Entry 7E7X (X-ray diffraction, 2.78 A resolution); this record covers chains H and L of the 3 polymer chains in the assembly.

[Chain H]
Name: N11 Fab heavy chain
Organism: Homo sapiens
Notes: antibody fragment or engineered binder
Sequence (234 residues; each row starts with the number of its first residue):
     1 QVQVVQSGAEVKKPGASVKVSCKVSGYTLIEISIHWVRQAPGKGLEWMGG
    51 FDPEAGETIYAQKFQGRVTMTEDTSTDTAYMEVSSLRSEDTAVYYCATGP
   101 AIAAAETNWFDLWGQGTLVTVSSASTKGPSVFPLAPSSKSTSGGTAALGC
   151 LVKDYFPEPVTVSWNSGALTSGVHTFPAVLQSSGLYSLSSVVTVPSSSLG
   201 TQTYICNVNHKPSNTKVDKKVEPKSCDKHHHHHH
Not modelled in the structure: 1-7, 138-143, 225-234
Disulfides: Cys22-Cys96, Cys150-Cys206

[Chain L]
Name: N11 Fab Light chain
Organism: Homo sapiens
Notes: antibody fragment or engineered binder
Sequence (216 residues; row label = number of the first residue in the row):
     1 QSALTQPASVSGSPGQSITISCTGTSSDVGSYNYVSWYQQHPGKAPKLMI
    51 YDVTKRPSGVPDRFSGSKSGNTASLTISGLQAEDEADYYCSSYTSSSTWV
   101 FGGGTKLTVLGQPKAAPSVTLFPPSSEELQANKATLVCLISDFYPGAVTV
   151 AWKADSSPVKAGVETTTPSKQSNNKYAASSYLSLTPEQWKSHKSYSCQVT
   201 HEGSTVEKTVAPTECS
Not modelled in the structure: 1-2, 214-216
Disulfides: Cys22-Cys90, Cys138-Cys197

[How chain H and chain L interact]
Residue-residue contacts (71; chain H residue first):
  His35(H) with Trp99(L)
  Val37(H) with Phe101(L), hydrophobic
  Gln39(H) with Gln40(L), hydrogen bond; Tyr89(L), hydrogen bond
  Gly42(H) with Thr167(L)
  Lys43(H) with Tyr89(L)
  Gly44(H) with Tyr89(L)
  Leu45(H) with Pro46(L), hydrophobic; Tyr89(L); Phe101(L)
  Trp47(H) with Thr98(L); Trp99(L); Phe101(L)
  Asp52(H) with Tyr93(L), hydrogen bond; Ser97(L), hydrogen bond
  Ile59(H) with Ser96(L); Ser97(L); Thr98(L)
  Tyr60(H) with Thr98(L)
  Tyr95(H) with Ala45(L), hydrophobic
  Glu106(H) with Tyr34(L); Asp52(L)
  Thr107(H) with Tyr34(L); Asp52(L); Lys55(L)
  Asn108(H) with Tyr34(L); Asp52(L), hydrogen bond (backbone-side chain); Tyr93(L); Trp99(L)
  Trp109(H) with Ser36(L); Tyr51(L); Asp52(L); Trp99(L)
  Phe110(H) with Tyr38(L), hydrogen bond (backbone-side chain); Ser91(L); Trp99(L), hydrophobic; Phe101(L), hydrophobic
  Asp111(H) with Leu48(L)
  Leu112(H) with Pro46(L)
  Gly114(H) with Ala45(L)
  Gln115(H) with Gly43(L); Lys44(L); Ala45(L), hydrogen bond (side chain-backbone)
  Phe132(H) with Ser125(L); Glu128(L)
  Pro133(H) with Ser125(L)
  Leu134(H) with Phe122(L), hydrophobic
  Ala135(H) with Phe122(L)
  Ala147(H) with Phe122(L)
  Leu151(H) with Val137(L), hydrophobic; Tyr181(L), hydrophobic
  Lys153(H) with Glu128(L), salt bridge; Lys133(L); Thr135(L)
  His174(H) with Gln171(L), hydrogen bond; Ala177(L)
  Phe176(H) with Leu139(L), hydrophobic; Ile140(L); Ala178(L)
  Pro177(H) with Ser169(L); Ser179(L)
  Ala178(H) with Thr166(L)
  Val179(H) with Glu164(L); Thr166(L); Tyr181(L), hydrophobic
  Leu180(H) with Glu164(L)
  Leu188(H) with Tyr181(L)
  Ser189(H) with Val137(L); Leu139(L); Tyr181(L), hydrogen bond
  Val191(H) with Leu139(L), hydrophobic
Interface residues without a listed pair, chain H (43 interface residues in all): Glu46, Leu148, Asp154, Gln181, Ser182, Ser187
Interface residues without a listed pair, chain L (41 interface residues in all): Thr120, Glu127, Ser141, Thr165

[Summary]
43 residues of chain H and 41 residues of chain L are in contact; the contacts include 9 hydrogen bonds and 1
salt bridge. Among the polar pairs are Lys153(H)-Glu128(L), Gln39(H)-Gln40(L) and Gln39(H)-Tyr89(L).
Chain H is N11 Fab heavy chain and chain L is N11 Fab Light chain, both from Homo sapiens; the structure,
SARS-CoV-2 Spike Protein N terminal domain in Complex with N11 Fab, was determined by X-ray diffraction,
deposited together with 7E7Y and 7E88.
